3MPK - chain A; structure by X-ray diffraction, 2.04 A resolution.

== Chain A ==
Protein: Virulence sensor protein bvgS
Source organism: Bordetella pertussis
UniProt: P16575 (BVGS_BORPE); residues 287-542 here correspond to UniProt positions 286-541 (UniProt number = residue number - 1)
Chain sequence (267 residues; numbered 276 to 542; the number before each row is that of its first residue):
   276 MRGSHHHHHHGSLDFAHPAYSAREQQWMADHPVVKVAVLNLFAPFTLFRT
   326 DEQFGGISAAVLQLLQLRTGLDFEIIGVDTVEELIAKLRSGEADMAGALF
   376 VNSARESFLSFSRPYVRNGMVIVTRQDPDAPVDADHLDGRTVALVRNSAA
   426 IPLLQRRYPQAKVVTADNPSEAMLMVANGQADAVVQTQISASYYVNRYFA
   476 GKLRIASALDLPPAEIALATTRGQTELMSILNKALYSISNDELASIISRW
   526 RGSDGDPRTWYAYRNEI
Disordered / not traced: 276-291, 527-542
Differences from the reference sequence: expression tag (276-286)
From the paper describing this entry:
  - binding site for acetate ion: Phe-317, Phe-375
  - mutagenesis - F375A, S423A/Q461A: unchanged signaling
  - mutagenesis - F320A: abolished signaling

== Overview ==
From the paper: a binding site for acetate ion at Phe-317 and Phe-375; F320A abolishes signaling; 3
substitutions were tested in all.
Chain A is Virulence sensor protein bvgS (Bordetella pertussis); the structure, Crystal Structure of
Bordetella pertussis BvgS periplasmic VFT2 domain, was determined by X-ray diffraction, deposited together
with 3MPL.
